Entry 6F35 (X-ray diffraction, 1.90 A resolution); this record covers chains A and B.

== Chain A (and B) ==
Name: Aspartate aminotransferase B
Organism: Rhizobium meliloti (strain 1021)
Notes: EC 2.6.1.1; chain B of this document is another copy of the same molecule, construct and numbering; everything in this record applies to it too
Reference sequence: P58350 (AATB_RHIME); the author numbering skips numbers that UniProt does not, so the offset changes along the chain: 1-338 = UniProt 1-338; 346-417 = UniProt 339-410
Sequence (410 residues; numbered 1 to 417; 7 numbers in that range are skipped by the numbering (no residue carries them; nothing is unmodelled there); the number before each row is that of its first residue):
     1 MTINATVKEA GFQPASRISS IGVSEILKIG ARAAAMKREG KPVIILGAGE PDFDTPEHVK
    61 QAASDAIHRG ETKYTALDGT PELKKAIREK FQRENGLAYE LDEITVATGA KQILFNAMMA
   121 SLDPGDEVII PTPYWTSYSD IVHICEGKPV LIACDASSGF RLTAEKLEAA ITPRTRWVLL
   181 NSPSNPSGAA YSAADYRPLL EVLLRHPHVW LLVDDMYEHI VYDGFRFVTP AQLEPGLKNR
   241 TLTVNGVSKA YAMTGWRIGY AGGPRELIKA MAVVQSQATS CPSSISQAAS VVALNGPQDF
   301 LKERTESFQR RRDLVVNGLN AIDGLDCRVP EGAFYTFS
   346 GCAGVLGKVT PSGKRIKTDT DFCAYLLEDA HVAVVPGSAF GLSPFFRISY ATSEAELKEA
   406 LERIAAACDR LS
Unresolved in the structure: 1-10
Construct notes: conflict Val292 (Ala in P58350)
Glycans and other covalent adducts: pyridoxal phosphate (PLP) linked to Lys249
Ligand contacts: pyridoxal phosphate (PLP): Gly109, Ala110, Lys111, Leu114, Tyr138, Asn181, Asp214, Met216, Tyr217, Ser248, Arg257, Ile258
UniProt features mapped onto this chain:
  - binding site (L-aspartate): Gly47, Trp135, Asn185, Arg392
  - modified residue: Lys249 (N6-(pyridoxal phosphate)lysine)

== How chain A and chain B interact ==
Residue-residue contacts - 140 pairs, chain A then chain B:
  Phe12(A) - Ala120(B)
  Phe12(A) - Ser121(B)
  Phe12(A) - Trp210(B)  hydrophobic
  Phe12(A) - Glu266(B)
  Phe12(A) - Leu267(B)  hydrophobic
  Phe12(A) - Ala270(B)  hydrophobic
  Gln13(A) - Asp123(B)
  Gln13(A) - Arg176(B)  hydrogen bond (backbone-side chain)
  Pro14(A) - Ala120(B)
  Ala15(A) - Met119(B)
  Ala15(A) - Ala120(B)  hydrogen bond (backbone-backbone)
  Ala15(A) - Ser121(B)
  Ala15(A) - Leu122(B)
  Ala15(A) - Asp123(B)
  Ser16(A) - Asp123(B)  hydrogen bond (backbone-side chain)
  Arg17(A) - Met118(B)
  Arg17(A) - Met119(B)  hydrogen bond (side chain-backbone)
  Arg17(A) - Leu122(B)  hydrogen bond (side chain-backbone)
  Arg17(A) - Cys145(B)  hydrogen bond (side chain-backbone)
  Arg17(A) - Glu146(B)  salt bridge
  Ile18(A) - Ala270(B)  hydrophobic
  Ile18(A) - Val273(B)  hydrophobic
  Ile21(A) - Val273(B)  hydrophobic
  Ile21(A) - Gln277(B)
  Glu50(A) - Lys73(B)
  Glu50(A) - Tyr74(B)  hydrogen bond (side chain-backbone)
  Pro51(A) - Lys73(B)  hydrogen bond (backbone-side chain)
  Phe53(A) - Lys73(B)  hydrogen bond (backbone-side chain)
  Asp54(A) - Gly70(B)
  Asp54(A) - Thr72(B)  hydrogen bond
  Thr55(A) - Thr72(B)
  Lys60(A) - Ile67(B)  hydrogen bond (side chain-backbone)
  Lys60(A) - His68(B)  hydrogen bond (side chain-backbone)
  Lys60(A) - Gly70(B)
  Ala63(A) - Ile67(B)  hydrophobic
  Ser64(A) - Ser64(B)  hydrogen bond
  Ile67(A) - Lys60(B)  hydrogen bond (backbone-side chain)
  Ile67(A) - Ala63(B)  hydrophobic
  Ile67(A) - Ile67(B)  hydrophobic
  Ile67(A) - Trp256(B)  hydrophobic
  His68(A) - Lys60(B)
  Gly70(A) - Asp54(B)
  Thr72(A) - Asp54(B)  hydrogen bond
  Thr72(A) - Thr55(B)
  Thr72(A) - Thr254(B)
  Thr72(A) - Gly255(B)  hydrogen bond (backbone-backbone)
  Thr72(A) - Trp256(B)
  Lys73(A) - Glu50(B)
  Lys73(A) - Pro51(B)  hydrogen bond (side chain-backbone)
  Lys73(A) - Phe53(B)  hydrogen bond (side chain-backbone)
  Lys73(A) - Thr254(B)
  Lys73(A) - Gly255(B)
  Tyr74(A) - Gly49(B)
  Tyr74(A) - Glu50(B)  hydrogen bond (backbone-side chain)
  Tyr74(A) - Lys249(B)
  Tyr74(A) - Thr254(B)  hydrogen bond (backbone-side chain)
  Tyr74(A) - Gly255(B)
  Tyr74(A) - Arg257(B)
  Thr108(A) - Thr108(B)
  Thr108(A) - Thr279(B)
  Lys111(A) - Ser276(B)  hydrogen bond (side chain-backbone)
  Lys111(A) - Gln277(B)
  Lys111(A) - Ala278(B)
  Lys111(A) - Thr279(B)
  Lys111(A) - Ser280(B)  hydrogen bond
  Gln112(A) - Ala278(B)  hydrogen bond (backbone-backbone)
  Phe115(A) - Phe115(B)  hydrophobic
  Phe115(A) - Gln277(B)
  Phe115(A) - Ala278(B)  hydrophobic
  Met118(A) - Arg17(B)
  Met119(A) - Ala15(B)
  Met119(A) - Arg17(B)  hydrogen bond (backbone-side chain)
  Met119(A) - Met119(B)  hydrophobic
  Ala120(A) - Phe12(B)
  Ala120(A) - Pro14(B)
  Ala120(A) - Ala15(B)  hydrogen bond (backbone-backbone)
  Ser121(A) - Ala15(B)
  Leu122(A) - Ala15(B)
  Leu122(A) - Arg17(B)  hydrogen bond (backbone-side chain)
  Asp123(A) - Ala15(B)
  Asp123(A) - Ser16(B)  hydrogen bond (side chain-backbone)
  Asp140(A) - Gln277(B)
  Ile141(A) - Gln277(B)  hydrogen bond (backbone-side chain)
  Ile144(A) - Val274(B)  hydrophobic
  Ile144(A) - Gln277(B)
  Cys145(A) - Arg17(B)  hydrogen bond (backbone-side chain)
  Glu146(A) - Arg17(B)  salt bridge
  Glu146(A) - Glu146(B)
  Arg176(A) - Gln13(B)  hydrogen bond (side chain-backbone)
  Trp210(A) - Phe12(B)  hydrophobic
  Lys249(A) - Tyr74(B)
  Thr254(A) - Thr72(B)
  Thr254(A) - Lys73(B)
  Thr254(A) - Tyr74(B)
  Gly255(A) - Thr72(B)  hydrogen bond (backbone-backbone)
  Gly255(A) - Lys73(B)
  Gly255(A) - Tyr74(B)
  Gly255(A) - Ser283(B)
  Gly255(A) - Ser284(B)  hydrogen bond (backbone-backbone)
  Trp256(A) - Ile67(B)  hydrophobic
  Trp256(A) - Thr72(B)
  Trp256(A) - Ser283(B)
  Trp256(A) - Ile285(B)  hydrophobic
  Arg257(A) - Tyr74(B)
  Arg257(A) - Thr279(B)  hydrogen bond (side chain-backbone)
  Arg257(A) - Ser280(B)
  Arg257(A) - Cys281(B)  hydrogen bond (side chain-backbone)
  Arg257(A) - Pro282(B)
  Arg257(A) - Ser283(B)
  Glu266(A) - Phe12(B)
  Leu267(A) - Phe12(B)  hydrophobic
  Ala270(A) - Phe12(B)  hydrophobic
  Ala270(A) - Ile18(B)  hydrophobic
  Val273(A) - Ile18(B)  hydrophobic
  Val273(A) - Ile21(B)  hydrophobic
  Val274(A) - Ile144(B)  hydrophobic
  Ser276(A) - Lys111(B)  hydrogen bond (backbone-side chain)
  Gln277(A) - Lys111(B)
  Gln277(A) - Phe115(B)
  Gln277(A) - Asp140(B)
  Gln277(A) - Ile141(B)  hydrogen bond (side chain-backbone)
  Gln277(A) - Ile144(B)
  Ala278(A) - Lys111(B)
  Ala278(A) - Gln112(B)  hydrogen bond (backbone-backbone)
  Ala278(A) - Phe115(B)  hydrophobic
  Thr279(A) - Thr108(B)
  Thr279(A) - Lys111(B)
  Thr279(A) - Arg257(B)  hydrogen bond (backbone-side chain)
  Thr279(A) - Thr279(B)
  Ser280(A) - Lys111(B)  hydrogen bond
  Ser280(A) - Arg257(B)
  Cys281(A) - Arg257(B)  hydrogen bond (backbone-side chain)
  Pro282(A) - Arg257(B)
  Ser283(A) - Gly255(B)
  Ser283(A) - Trp256(B)
  Ser283(A) - Arg257(B)
  Ser283(A) - Ser286(B)
  Ser284(A) - Gly255(B)  hydrogen bond (backbone-backbone)
  Ile285(A) - Trp256(B)  hydrophobic
  Ser286(A) - Ser283(B)
Interface residues without a listed pair, chain A (66 interface residues in all): Gly11, Gly49, Ser137, Ser248, Ala252, Met253
Interface residues without a listed pair, chain B (67 interface residues in all): Gly11, Asp52, Ser137, Ser248, Ala252, Met253

== Summary ==
66 residues of chain A face 67 of chain B across their interface, with 41 hydrogen bonds and 2 salt bridges.
Polar pairs include Arg17(A)-Glu146(B), Gln13(A)-Arg176(B) and Ser16(A)-Asp123(B). Pyridoxal phosphate is
covalently linked to Lys249(A). UniProt lists 4 L-aspartate-binding residues on chain A.
Both chains are Aspartate aminotransferase B (Rhizobium meliloti (strain 1021)). Entry 6F35 (Crystal structure
of the aspartate aminotranferase from Rhizobium meliloti) was determined by X-ray diffraction together with
6F5V and 6F77 from the same study.
